Entry 7DQ1 (electron microscopy, 3.60 A resolution); this record covers chains 1 and 4 of the 5 polymer chains in the assembly.

== Chain 1 ==
Name: Virion protein 1
Organism: Coxsackievirus B1
Reference sequence: W8GTF7 (W8GTF7_9ENTO); residue numbers follow UniProt; this construct covers 1-278
Chain sequence (278 residues; each row starts with the number of its first residue):
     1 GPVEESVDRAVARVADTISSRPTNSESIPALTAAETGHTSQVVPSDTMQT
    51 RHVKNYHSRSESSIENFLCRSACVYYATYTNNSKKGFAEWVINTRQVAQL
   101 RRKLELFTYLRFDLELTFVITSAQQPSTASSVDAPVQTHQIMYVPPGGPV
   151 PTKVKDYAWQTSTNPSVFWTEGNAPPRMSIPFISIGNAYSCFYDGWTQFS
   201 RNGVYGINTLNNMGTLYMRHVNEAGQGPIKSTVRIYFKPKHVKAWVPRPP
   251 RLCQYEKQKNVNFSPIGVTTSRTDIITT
Not modelled in the structure: 1-11
Construct notes: variant K84 (Glu in W8GTF7)
From the paper describing this entry:
  - conformationally variable residues (loop rearrangement): G203 to Y217

== Chain 4 ==
Name: Capsid protein VP4
Organism: Coxsackievirus B1
Reference sequence: A0A2S1FMR1 (A0A2S1FMR1_9ENTO); residues 1-69 here = UniProt positions 1-69
Chain sequence (69 residues; numbered 1 to 69; the number before each row is that of its first residue):
     1 MGAQVSTQKTGAHETGLNASGNSVIHYTNINYYKDAASNSANRQDFTQDP
    51 GKFTEPVKDIMVKTMPALN
Not modelled in the structure: 1-3, 10-24, 69
Construct notes: variant V24 (Ile in A0A2S1FMR1)

== How chain 1 and chain 4 interact ==
Residue-residue contacts (27):
  A12(1) - F46(4)  hydrophobic
  S27(1) - T64(4)
  I28(1) - K63(4)
  I28(1) - T64(4)  hydrogen bond (backbone-backbone)
  P29(1) - K63(4)
  T36(1) - V57(4)
  H38(1) - T54(4)
  H38(1) - E55(4)  salt bridge
  H38(1) - M61(4)
  T39(1) - T54(4)  hydrogen bond (backbone-backbone)
  Q41(1) - T54(4)  hydrogen bond
  Q41(1) - K63(4)
  S60(1) - K9(4)
  S60(1) - F46(4)
  E65(1) - N42(4)
  E65(1) - R43(4)  hydrogen bond (side chain-backbone)
  N66(1) - R43(4)
  C69(1) - R43(4)
  D113(1) - A37(4)
  S179(1) - A37(4)  hydrogen bond (side chain-backbone)
  P181(1) - A37(4)  hydrophobic
  K240(1) - A37(4)  hydrogen bond (side chain-backbone)
  K240(1) - N39(4)  hydrogen bond (side chain-backbone)
  H241(1) - N39(4)
  H241(1) - S40(4)
  H241(1) - N42(4)
  P247(1) - F53(4)  hydrophobic
Interface residues without a listed pair, chain 1 (24 interface residues in all): A33, G37, S58, R59, S63, E115
Interface residues without a listed pair, chain 4 (22 interface residues in all): A36, S38, Q44, D45, Q48, P56, M65, A67

== Summary ==
24 residues of chain 1 face 22 of chain 4 across their interface, with 7 hydrogen bonds and 1 salt bridge.
Polar contacts include H38(1)-E55(4), Q41(1)-T54(4) and E65(1)-R43(4). The paper reports conformational
variability at G203(1).
Here chain 1 is Virion protein 1 and chain 4 is Capsid protein VP4, both from Coxsackievirus B1. Entry 7DQ1
(Cryo-EM structure of Coxsackievirus B1 virion in complex with CAR at physiological temperature) was
determined by electron microscopy together with 7DPF, 7DPG, 7DPZ and 7DQ4 from the same study.
